PDB entry 8K78 | X-ray diffraction, 2.67 A resolution | chain A

Chain A:
Protein: Hepatocyte growth factor receptor
From: Homo sapiens
Notes: EC 2.7.10.1
UniProt: P08581 (MET_HUMAN); residues 1038-1346 here = UniProt positions 1038-1346
Amino-acid sequence (309 residues; each row starts with the number of its first residue):
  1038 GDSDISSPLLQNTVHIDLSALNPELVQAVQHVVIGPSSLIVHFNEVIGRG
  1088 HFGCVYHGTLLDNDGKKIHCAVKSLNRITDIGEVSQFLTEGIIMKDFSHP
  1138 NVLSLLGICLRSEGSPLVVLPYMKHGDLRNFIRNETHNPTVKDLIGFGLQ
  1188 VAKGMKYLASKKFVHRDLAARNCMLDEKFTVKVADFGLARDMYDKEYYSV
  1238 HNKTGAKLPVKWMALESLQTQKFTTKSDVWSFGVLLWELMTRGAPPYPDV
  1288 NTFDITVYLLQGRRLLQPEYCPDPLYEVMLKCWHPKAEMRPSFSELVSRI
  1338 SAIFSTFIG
Disordered / not traced: 1038-1047, 1346
Small-molecule neighbours: Elzovantinib (IYC): Ile1084, Gly1085, Arg1086, Val1092, Ala1108, Lys1110, Leu1140, Leu1157, Pro1158, Tyr1159, Met1160, Gly1163, Arg1208, Asn1209, Met1211, Ala1221, Asp1222, Ala1226, Tyr1230
UniProt features mapped onto this chain:
  - active site: Asp1204 (Proton acceptor)
  - binding site (ATP): Ile1084 to Val1092, Lys1110
  - modified residue: Tyr1230 (Phosphotyrosine), Tyr1234 (Phosphotyrosine), Tyr1235 (Phosphotyrosine), Thr1289 (Phosphothreonine)
  - natural variant: Val1092 (V1092I: In RCCP), His1094 (H1094L: In RCCP; H1094R: In RCCP; H1094Y: In RCCP), His1106 (H1106D: In RCCP), Met1131 (M1131T: In RCCP), Thr1173 (T1173I: In HCC), Val1188 (V1188L: In RCCP), Leu1195 (L1195V: In RCCP), Val1220 (V1220I: In RCCP), Asp1228 (D1228H: In RCCP; D1228N: In RCCP), Tyr1230 (Y1230C: In RCCP; Y1230D: In RCCP; Y1230H: In RCCP), Tyr1234 (Y1234C: In DA11), Lys1244 (K1244R: In HCC), 2 further natural variant entries in UniProt
  - mutagenesis: Tyr1234 (Y1234F: Complete loss of kinase activity and of ligand-induced ubiquitination. Alters interaction with PTPN1 and PTPN2. Loss of interaction with PTPN1 and PTPN2; when associated with F-1235), Tyr1235 (Y1235F: Complete loss of kinase activity. Alters interaction with PTPN1 and PTPN2. Loss of interaction with PTPN1 and PTPN2; when associated with F-1234), Tyr1313 (Y1313F: No effect on ligand-induced CBL-mediated ubiquitination; when associated with F-1349, F-1356 and F-1365)
Reported in the primary citation:
  - binding site for Elzovantinib: Ile1084, Val1092, Ala1108, Leu1157, Met1160, Gly1163, Met1211, Ala1221, Tyr1230
  - contacts within the chain: Lys1110-Asp1228 (salt bridge), Phe1200-Phe1223 (hydrophobic contact)
  - mutagenesis - G1163R (15-fold), L1195F (Kd 9.4 nM), F1200I (Kd 51.1 nM), D1228N (383-fold), Y1230C (460-fold), Y1230H (Kd 147 nM): decreased binding to Elzovantinib

Overview:
Chain A binds Elzovantinib. Curated annotation (UniProt) lists active-site residue Asp1204, 10 ATP-binding
residues and 3 mutagenesis sites. The paper reports a binding site for Elzovantinib at Ile1084, Val1092 and
Ala1108 among others; G1163R, L1195F and F1200I, among others, reduce binding to Elzovantinib; 6 substitutions
were tested in all.
Chain A is Hepatocyte growth factor receptor (Homo sapiens); the structure, Crystal structure of cMET kinase
domain bound by TPX-0022, was determined by X-ray diffraction together with 8K79 from the same study.
